Entry 9C1M (electron microscopy, 2.76 A resolution); this record covers chains O and R of the 18 polymer chains in the assembly.

# Chain O (and R)
Protein: ATP-binding protein
From: Bacillus sp. HMF5848
Notes: chain R of this document is another copy of the same molecule, construct and numbering; everything in this record applies to it too
UniProtKB: A0A3R9P6E2 (A0A3R9P6E2_9BACI); residue numbers follow UniProt; this construct covers 1-585
Amino-acid sequence (585 residues; numbered 1 to 585; the number before each row is that of its first residue):
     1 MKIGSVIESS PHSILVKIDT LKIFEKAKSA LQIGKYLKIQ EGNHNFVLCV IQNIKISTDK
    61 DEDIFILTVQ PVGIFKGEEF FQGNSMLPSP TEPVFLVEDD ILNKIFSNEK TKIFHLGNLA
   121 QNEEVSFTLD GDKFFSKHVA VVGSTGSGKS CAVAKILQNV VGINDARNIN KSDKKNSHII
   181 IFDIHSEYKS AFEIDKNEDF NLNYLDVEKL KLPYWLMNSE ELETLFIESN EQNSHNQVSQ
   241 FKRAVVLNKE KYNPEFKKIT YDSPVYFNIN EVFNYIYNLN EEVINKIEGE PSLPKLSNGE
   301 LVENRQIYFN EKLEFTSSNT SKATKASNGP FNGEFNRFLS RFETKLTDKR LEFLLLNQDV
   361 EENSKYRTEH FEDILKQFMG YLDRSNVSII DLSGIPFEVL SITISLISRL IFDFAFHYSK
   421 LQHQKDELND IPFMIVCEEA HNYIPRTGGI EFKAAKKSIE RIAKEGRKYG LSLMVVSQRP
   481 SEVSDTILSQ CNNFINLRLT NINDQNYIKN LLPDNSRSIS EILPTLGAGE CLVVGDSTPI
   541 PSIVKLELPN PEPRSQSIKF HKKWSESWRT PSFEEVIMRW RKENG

# Interface between chain O and chain R
Pairs across the interface (96):
  Ile7(O) - Ser57(R)
  Ile7(O) - Thr58(R)
  Glu8(O) - Lys55(R)  salt bridge
  Glu8(O) - Ile56(R)
  Glu8(O) - Ser57(R)
  Ser9(O) - Ile56(R)  hydrogen bond (backbone-backbone)
  Ser10(O) - Ile54(R)
  Pro11(O) - Ile33(R)  hydrophobic
  Pro11(O) - Asn53(R)
  Pro11(O) - Ile54(R)
  Glu41(O) - Lys28(R)  salt bridge
  Ser85(O) - Gln32(R)
  Met86(O) - Lys28(R)
  Leu87(O) - Lys28(R)
  Leu87(O) - Ile54(R)  hydrophobic
  Leu87(O) - Ile56(R)
  Pro88(O) - Ile56(R)
  Ser89(O) - Glu25(R)
  Ser89(O) - Lys28(R)
  Pro90(O) - Ser57(R)
  Pro90(O) - Thr58(R)
  Ile113(O) - His561(R)
  Asp132(O) - Lys559(R)
  Asp132(O) - His561(R)
  Asp132(O) - Lys562(R)
  Phe135(O) - Phe560(R)
  Phe135(O) - Trp564(R)  hydrophobic
  Ser136(O) - Ile558(R)  hydrogen bond (side chain-backbone)
  Ser136(O) - Phe560(R)
  Asp173(O) - Ser567(R)  hydrogen bond
  Lys174(O) - Ser567(R)
  Lys175(O) - Ser565(R)
  Lys175(O) - Ser567(R)
  Lys175(O) - Trp568(R)
  Asn176(O) - Lys563(R)  hydrogen bond (side chain-backbone)
  Asn176(O) - Trp564(R)  hydrogen bond (backbone-side chain)
  Asn176(O) - Glu566(R)  hydrogen bond (side chain-backbone)
  Asn176(O) - Ser567(R)  hydrogen bond (backbone-backbone)
  Asn176(O) - Trp568(R)
  Asn176(O) - Arg569(R)  hydrogen bond (side chain-backbone)
  Ser177(O) - Trp564(R)
  His178(O) - Trp564(R)
  His178(O) - Trp568(R)
  Lys242(O) - Asn230(R)  hydrogen bond (side chain-backbone)
  Lys242(O) - Glu231(R)  salt bridge
  Arg243(O) - Glu231(R)  salt bridge
  Arg243(O) - Gln232(R)
  Phe256(O) - Arg581(R)
  Lys257(O) - Thr344(R)
  Lys258(O) - Lys345(R)
  Lys258(O) - Lys582(R)
  Ile259(O) - Asn230(R)
  Thr260(O) - Asn230(R)  hydrogen bond
  Thr368(O) - Arg581(R)
  Phe371(O) - Ile577(R)  hydrophobic
  Phe371(O) - Arg581(R)
  Glu372(O) - Phe573(R)
  Glu372(O) - Ile577(R)
  Leu375(O) - Trp580(R)  hydrophobic
  Lys376(O) - Phe573(R)
  Tyr381(O) - Trp568(R)
  Tyr381(O) - Phe573(R)  hydrophobic
  Arg384(O) - Trp568(R)
  Ser385(O) - Trp568(R)
  Asn386(O) - Trp568(R)
  Leu410(O) - Trp580(R)
  Asp413(O) - Trp580(R)
  Phe414(O) - Phe573(R)  hydrophobic
  Phe414(O) - Trp580(R)
  His417(O) - Val576(R)  hydrogen bond (side chain-backbone)
  His417(O) - Arg579(R)
  His417(O) - Trp580(R)
  Tyr418(O) - Phe573(R)
  Tyr418(O) - Val576(R)  hydrophobic
  Lys420(O) - Arg579(R)
  Leu421(O) - Val576(R)  hydrophobic
  Leu421(O) - Arg579(R)
  Asp426(O) - Arg554(R)  salt bridge
  Leu428(O) - Gln556(R)
  Asn429(O) - Ile558(R)
  Asn429(O) - Lys563(R)
  Asp430(O) - Lys563(R)
  Asp430(O) - Arg569(R)
  Ile431(O) - Arg569(R)
  Ile431(O) - Pro571(R)  hydrophobic
  Pro432(O) - Trp564(R)
  Lys464(O) - Arg479(R)
  Arg467(O) - Thr145(R)  hydrogen bond
  Arg467(O) - Ile558(R)
  Lys468(O) - His185(R)  hydrogen bond
  Ser472(O) - Phe560(R)
  Ser489(O) - Asn501(R)  hydrogen bond
  Gln490(O) - Arg479(R)
  Asn510(O) - Ile502(R)
  Asp514(O) - Pro524(R)
  Asp514(O) - Thr525(R)
Also at the interface, not in a pair above, chain O (69 interface residues in all): His12, Thr111, Gly131, Tyr261, Pro264, Phe433, Met434, Gly470, Leu471, Arg517
Also at the interface, not in a pair above, chain R (50 interface residues in all): Phe24, Asp63, Phe65, Glu439, Thr570, Glu583

# Overview
Chain O and chain R form an interface of 69 and 50 residues respectively, with 14 hydrogen bonds and 5 salt
bridges. Among the polar pairs are Glu8(O)-Lys55(R), Glu41(O)-Lys28(R) and Lys242(O)-Glu231(R).
Chain O and chain R are both ATP-binding protein (Bacillus sp. HMF5848); the structure, HerA-DUF assembly 1,
was determined by electron microscopy, deposited together with 9C1N, 9C1O, 9C1X and 9C5X.
